PDB entry 1H45 | X-ray diffraction, 1.95 A resolution | chain A

# Chain A
Protein: Lactoferrin
Organism: Homo sapiens
Notes: fragment: n-terminal lobe, residues 20-353
UniProtKB: P02788 (TRFL_HUMAN); residues 0-333 here correspond to UniProt positions 20-353 (UniProt number = residue number + 20)
Chain sequence (334 residues; each row starts with the number of its first residue; numbering starts at 0):
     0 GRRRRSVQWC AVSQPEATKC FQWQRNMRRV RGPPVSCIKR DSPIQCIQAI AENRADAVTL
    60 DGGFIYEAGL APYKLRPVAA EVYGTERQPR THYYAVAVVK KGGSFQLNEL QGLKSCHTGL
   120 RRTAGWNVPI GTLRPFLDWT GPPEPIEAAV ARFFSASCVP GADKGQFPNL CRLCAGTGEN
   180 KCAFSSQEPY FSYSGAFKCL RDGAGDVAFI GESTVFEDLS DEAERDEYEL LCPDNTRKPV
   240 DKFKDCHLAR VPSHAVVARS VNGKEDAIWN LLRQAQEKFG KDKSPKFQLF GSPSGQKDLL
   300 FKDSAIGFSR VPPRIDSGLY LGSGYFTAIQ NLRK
Unresolved in the structure: 0-1, 324-333
Construct notes: conflict Arg-28 (Lys48 in P02788), Asp-137 (Asn157 in P02788); engineered mutation Gly-210 (Arg230 in P02788)
Curated features (UniProtKB/Swiss-Prot):
  - region: Arg-1, Arg-2 (Important for full bactericidal and antifungal activities)
  - binding site (hydrogencarbonate): Arg-120
  - site: Arg-3 (Interaction with PspA)
Disulfide bonds: Cys-9/Cys-45, Cys-19/Cys-36, Cys-115/Cys-198, Cys-157/Cys-173, Cys-170/Cys-181, Cys-231/Cys-245
Ion coordination: Fe ion: Asp-60, Tyr-92, Tyr-192, His-253 (together with carbonate ion)
Ligand contacts: carbonate ion (CO3): Asp-60, Tyr-92, Thr-117, Arg-121, Thr-122, Ala-123, Gly-124, Tyr-192, His-253

# Summary
Bound to chain A: carbonate ion. The Fe ion site is built by Asp-60, Tyr-92, Tyr-192 and His-253. Curated
annotation (UniProt) lists hydrogencarbonate-binding residue Arg-120.
Chain A is Lactoferrin (Homo sapiens); the structure, R210G N-terminal lobe human lactoferrin, was determined
by X-ray diffraction together with 1H43 and 1H44 from the same study.
